PDB entry 3EHN | X-ray diffraction, 2.80 A resolution | chain A

Chain A:
Molecule: SusD homolog
Source organism: Bacteroides thetaiotaomicron
UniProtKB: Q8A8X4 (Q8A8X4_BACTN); residues 18-546 here = UniProt positions 18-546
Chain sequence (532 residues; row label = number of the first residue in the row):
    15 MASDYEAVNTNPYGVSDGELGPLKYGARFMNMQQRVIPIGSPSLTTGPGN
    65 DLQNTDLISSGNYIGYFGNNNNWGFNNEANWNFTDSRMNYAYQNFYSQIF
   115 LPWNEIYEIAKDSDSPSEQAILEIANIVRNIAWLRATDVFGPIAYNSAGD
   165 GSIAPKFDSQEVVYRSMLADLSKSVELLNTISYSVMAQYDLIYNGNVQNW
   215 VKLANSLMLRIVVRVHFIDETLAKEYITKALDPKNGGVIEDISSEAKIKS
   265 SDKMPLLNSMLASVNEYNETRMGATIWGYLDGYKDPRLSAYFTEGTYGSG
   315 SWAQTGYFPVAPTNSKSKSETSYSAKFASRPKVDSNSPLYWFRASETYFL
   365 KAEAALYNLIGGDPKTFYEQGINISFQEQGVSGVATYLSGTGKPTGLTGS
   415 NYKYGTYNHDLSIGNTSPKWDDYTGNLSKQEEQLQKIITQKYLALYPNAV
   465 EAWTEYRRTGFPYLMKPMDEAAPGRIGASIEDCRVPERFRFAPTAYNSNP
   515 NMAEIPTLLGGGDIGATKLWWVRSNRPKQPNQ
Unresolved in the structure: 15-32
Differences from the reference sequence: expression tag (15-17); conflict Val226 (Ala in Q8A8X4)
From the paper describing this entry:
  - binding site for 2-acetamido-2-deoxy-alpha-D-glucopyranose: Gln67, Trp87, Asn91, Tyr281, Glu283
  - binding site for beta-D-galactopyranose: Asn64
  - conformationally variable residues: Thr59

In short:
The paper reports a binding site for 2-acetamido-2-deoxy-alpha-D-glucopyranose at Gln67, Trp87 and Asn91 among
others; a binding site for beta-D-galactopyranose at Asn64.
Chain A is SusD homolog (Bacteroides thetaiotaomicron); the structure, BT1043 with N-acetyllactosamine, was
determined by X-ray diffraction together with 3EHM from the same study.
